PDB entry 7QHM | electron microscopy, 2.80 A resolution | chains N and P of the 26 polymer chains in the assembly

== Chain N ==
Name: Cytochrome bc1 complex Rieske iron-sulfur subunit
From: Corynebacterium glutamicum ATCC 13032
UniProt: Q79VE8 (QCRA_CORGL); residues 1-408 here = UniProt positions 1-408
Amino-acid sequence (408 residues; numbered 1 to 408; the number before each row is that of its first residue):
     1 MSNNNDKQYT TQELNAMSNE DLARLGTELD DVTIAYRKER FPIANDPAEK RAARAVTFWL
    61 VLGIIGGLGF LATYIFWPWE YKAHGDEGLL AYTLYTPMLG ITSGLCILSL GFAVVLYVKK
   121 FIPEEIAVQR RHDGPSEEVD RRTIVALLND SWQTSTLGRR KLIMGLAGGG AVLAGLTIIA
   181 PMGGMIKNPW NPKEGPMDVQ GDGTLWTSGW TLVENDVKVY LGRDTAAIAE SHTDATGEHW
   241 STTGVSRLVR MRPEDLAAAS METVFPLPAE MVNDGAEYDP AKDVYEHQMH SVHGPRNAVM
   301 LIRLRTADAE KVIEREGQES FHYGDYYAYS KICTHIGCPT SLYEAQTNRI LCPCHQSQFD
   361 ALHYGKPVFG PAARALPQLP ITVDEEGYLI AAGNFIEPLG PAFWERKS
Not modelled in the structure: 1-7
Disulfide bonds: Cys338-Cys354
Ion coordination: 2Fe-2S cluster Fe: Cys333, His335, Cys352, His355
Residues lining bound ligands:
  - 1,2-Distearoyl-sn-glycerophosphoethanolamine (3PE), molecule 1: Val56, Leu60, Ala113, Val114, Tyr117, Ile122
  - 1,2-Distearoyl-sn-glycerophosphoethanolamine (3PE), molecule 2: Leu90, Leu94, Pro97, Ile101
  - 1,2-Distearoyl-sn-glycerophosphoethanolamine (3PE), molecule 3: Leu148, Asn149, Ser151, Trp152, Gln153, Ser155, Leu157, Ile163, Ala167
  - 9YF ((2R)-2-(hexadecanoyloxy)-3-{[(S)-hydroxy{[(1R,2R,3R,4R,5R,6S)-2,3,4,5,6-pentahydroxycyclohexyl]oxy}phosphoryl]oxy}propyl (9S)-9-methyloctadecanoate): Ala180, Gly183, Gly184, Ile186, Lys187, Asn188, Asn191
  - 2Fe-2S cluster (FES): Cys333, His335, Ile336, Gly337, Cys338, Cys352, Cys354, His355, Gln356, Ser357, Pro371
  - IZL ([(2R)-3-[[(1S,2R,3S,4S,5R,6R)-2-[(2R,3S,4S,5S,6R)-6-[[(2S,3S,4S,5S,6R)-6-[[(2S,3S,4S,5S,6R)-6-(hydroxymethyl)-3-[(2R,3S,4S,5S,6R)-6-(hydroxymethyl)-3,4,5-tris(oxidanyl)oxan-2-yl]oxy-4,5-bis(oxidanyl)oxan-2-yl]oxymethyl]-3,4,5-tris(oxidanyl)oxan-2-yl]oxymethyl]-3,4,5-tris(oxidanyl)oxan-2-yl]oxy-3,4,5-tris(oxidanyl)-6-[(2R,3S,4S,5S,6R)-3,4,5-tris(oxidanyl)-6-(undecanoyloxymethyl)oxan-2-yl]oxy-cyclohexyl]oxy-oxidanyl-phosphoryl]oxy-2-undecanoyloxy-propyl] (10R)-10-methyldodecanoate): Ile186, Trp190, Trp206, Thr207, Thr211, Glu214, Asn394, Phe395, Ile396, Glu397, Pro398, Trp404, Glu405, Arg406, Lys407
  - menaquinone-9 (MQ9): Thr177, Ile178, Pro181, Met182, Met185
Curated features (UniProtKB/Swiss-Prot):
  - binding site ([2Fe-2S] cluster): Cys333, His335, Cys352, His355
What the authors report for this chain:
  - binding site for stigmatellin a: His355
  - catalytic residues: His355

== Chain P ==
Name: Cytochrome bc1 complex cytochrome c subunit
From: Corynebacterium glutamicum ATCC 13032
Notes: EC 7.1.1.8
UniProt: Q8NNK5 (QCRC_CORGL); residues 1-283 here = UniProt positions 1-283
Amino-acid sequence (283 residues; row label = number of the first residue in the row):
     1 MAKPSAKKVK NRRKVRRTVA GALALTIGLS GAGILATAIT PDAQVATAQR DDQALISEGK
    61 DLYDVACITC HGVNLQGVED RGPSLVGVGE GAVYFQVHSG RMPILRNEAQ AERKAPRYTE
   121 AQTLAIAAYV AANGGGPGLV YNEDGTLAME ELRGENYDGQ ITSADVARGG DLFRLNCASC
   181 HNFTGRGGAL SSGKYAPNLD AANEQEIYQA MLTGPQNMPK FSDRQLSADE KKDIIAFIKS
   241 TKETPSPGGY SLGSLGPVAE GLFMWVFGIL VLVAAAMWIG SRS
Not modelled in the structure: 1-50
Covalently attached groups: heme c (HEC) linked to Cys67, Cys70, Cys180
Ion coordination: heme c Fe site 1: His71, Met102; heme c Fe site 2: His181, Met218
Residues lining bound ligands:
  - 1,2-Distearoyl-sn-glycerophosphoethanolamine (3PE), molecule 1: Thr241, Thr244, Pro245, Ser246, Gly249, Tyr250, Ser251
  - 1,2-Distearoyl-sn-glycerophosphoethanolamine (3PE), molecule 2: Tyr250, Leu252, Gly253, Leu255, Val258, Ala259, Leu262, Phe263, Trp265, Val266, Phe267
  - heme c (HEC), molecule 1: Ala66, His71, Arg81, Gly82, Pro83, Leu85, Val88, Ala92, Val93, Gln96, Val97, Met102, Pro103, Ile104, Asn107, Ala111, Tyr118, Ile126, Gln216
  - heme c (HEC), molecule 2: Phe95, Gln96, Arg101, Gln110, Ala111, Arg113, Phe173, Asn176, Cys177, Ser179, His181, Leu190, Tyr195, Ala196, Pro197, Asn198, Leu199, Ala202, Glu206, Ile207, Ala210, Met211, Pro215, Gln216, Asn217, Met218, Pro219, Phe221, Leu226, Ile234, Ile238

== Interface between chain N and chain P ==
Contacting residue pairs (59):
  His84(N) - Ile161(P)
  His84(N) - Glu243(P)  salt bridge
  His84(N) - Thr244(P)
  Gly85(N) - Gln160(P)
  Tyr92(N) - Pro247(P)
  Thr93(N) - Pro245(P)
  Thr93(N) - Pro247(P)
  Thr96(N) - Pro247(P)
  Pro97(N) - Pro247(P)
  Pro97(N) - Gly249(P)
  Phe112(N) - Trp278(P)  hydrophobic
  Val115(N) - Trp278(P)  hydrophobic
  Lys119(N) - Trp278(P)  hydrogen bond (side chain-backbone)
  Lys119(N) - Ile279(P)  hydrogen bond (side chain-backbone)
  Arg223(N) - Gln225(P)
  Asp224(N) - Leu175(P)
  Thr225(N) - Leu172(P)
  Thr225(N) - Glu230(P)
  Ala226(N) - Arg168(P)
  Ala226(N) - Asp171(P)
  Ala226(N) - Leu172(P)  hydrophobic
  Ile228(N) - Ala164(P)
  Ile228(N) - Ala167(P)  hydrophobic
  Arg247(N) - Asp171(P)  salt bridge
  Glu254(N) - Arg224(P)
  Asp255(N) - Ser222(P)  hydrogen bond (backbone-side chain)
  Asp255(N) - Arg224(P)
  Asp255(N) - Gln225(P)
  Leu256(N) - Gln225(P)
  Ala257(N) - Lys220(P)
  Ala259(N) - Pro219(P)
  Ala259(N) - Lys220(P)  hydrogen bond (backbone-backbone)
  Ser260(N) - Lys220(P)
  Ser260(N) - Gln225(P)
  Met261(N) - Gln225(P)  hydrogen bond (backbone-side chain)
  Glu262(N) - Gln225(P)  hydrogen bond
  Ser341(N) - Ser179(P)  hydrogen bond (backbone-side chain)
  Leu342(N) - Ser179(P)
  Leu342(N) - Cys180(P)  hydrophobic
  Leu342(N) - Leu190(P)  hydrophobic
  Tyr343(N) - Asn217(P)
  Tyr343(N) - Pro219(P)
  Glu344(N) - Leu190(P)
  Glu344(N) - Ser191(P)  hydrogen bond (side chain-backbone)
  Glu344(N) - Lys194(P)  salt bridge
  Glu344(N) - Asn217(P)
  Ala345(N) - Asn217(P)  hydrogen bond (backbone-backbone)
  Ala345(N) - Met218(P)
  Ala345(N) - Pro219(P)  hydrophobic
  Gln346(N) - Gln216(P)
  Gln346(N) - Asn217(P)  hydrogen bond (backbone-side chain)
  Thr347(N) - Lys194(P)
  Thr347(N) - Asn217(P)  hydrogen bond (backbone-side chain)
  Arg349(N) - Ser191(P)  hydrogen bond
  Arg349(N) - Ser192(P)
  Arg349(N) - Lys194(P)
  Leu351(N) - Leu190(P)  hydrophobic
  Leu351(N) - Ser191(P)
  Gln358(N) - Ser191(P)  hydrogen bond
Interface residues without a listed pair, chain N (37 interface residues in all): Leu89, Leu116, Thr263, Lys331
Interface residues without a listed pair, chain P (36 interface residues in all): Arg153, Ala189, Lys239, Ser240, Ser246, Gly248

== In short ==
Chain N and chain P form an interface of 37 and 36 residues respectively, with 13 hydrogen bonds and 3 salt
bridges. Polar pairs include His84(N)-Glu243(P), Arg247(N)-Asp171(P) and Glu344(N)-Lys194(P). One
1,2-Distearoyl-sn-glycerophosphoethanolamine molecule is bound between chain N and chain P. The paper reports
the catalytic residue His355(N); a binding site for stigmatellin a at His355(N).
Chain N is Cytochrome bc1 complex Rieske iron-sulfur subunit and chain P is Cytochrome bc1 complex cytochrome
c subunit, both from Corynebacterium glutamicum ATCC 13032; the structure, Cytochrome bcc-aa3 supercomplex
(respiratory supercomplex III2/IV2) from Corynebacterium glutamicum (stigmatellin and azide bound), was
determined by electron microscopy, deposited together with 7QHO.
